PDB entry 6DVC | X-ray diffraction, 3.30 A resolution | chains F and H of the 9 polymer chains in the assembly

[Chain F]
Protein: ECF RNA polymerase sigma factor SigL
From: Mycobacterium tuberculosis (strain ATCC 25618 / H37Rv)
UniProtKB: P9WGH5 (SIGL_MYCTU); residues 1-177 here = UniProt positions 1-177
Amino-acid sequence (177 residues; each row starts with the number of its first residue):
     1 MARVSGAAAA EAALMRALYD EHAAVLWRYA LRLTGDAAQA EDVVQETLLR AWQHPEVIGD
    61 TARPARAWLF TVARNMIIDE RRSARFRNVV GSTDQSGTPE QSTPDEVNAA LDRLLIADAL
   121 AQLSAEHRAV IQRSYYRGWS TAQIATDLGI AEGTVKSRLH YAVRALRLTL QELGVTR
Disordered / not traced: 1-3
Curated features (UniProtKB/Swiss-Prot):
  - DNA-binding region: Thr141 to His160 (H-T-H motif)
  - motif: Asp42 to Gln45 (Interaction with polymerase core subunit RpoC)
What the authors report for this chain:
  - binding site for the 17-nt DNA strand: Ser96
  - binding site for the 24-nt DNA strand (chain H): His54, Glu56 to Ala67, Trp68
  - specificity-determining residues: His54, Asp60

[Chain H]
Molecule: 24-nt DNA strand
Sequence (24 nucleotides; each row starts with the number of its first residue):
     2 CGTGTCAGTA GCTGTCACGG ATGC

[Chain F / chain H interface]
Residue-residue contacts (30):
  Val25(F) - DG9(H)  base contact
  Arg28(F) - DG9(H)  sugar contact
  Arg28(F) - DT10(H)  salt bridge to the phosphate
  Leu31(F) - DT10(H)  base contact
  Arg32(F) - DG9(H)  hydrogen bond to the phosphate
  Arg32(F) - DT10(H)  hydrogen bond to the phosphate
  Arg32(F) - DA11(H)  salt bridge to the phosphate
  Arg50(F) - DT4(H)  hydrogen bond to the base
  His54(F) - DT4(H)  base contact
  Glu56(F) - DG5(H)  base contact
  Val57(F) - DG5(H)  base contact
  Asp60(F) - DG5(H)  hydrogen bond to the base
  Arg63(F) - DG5(H)  hydrogen bond to the base
  Pro64(F) - DG5(H)  base contact
  Pro64(F) - DT6(H)  phosphate contact
  Pro64(F) - DC7(H)  phosphate contact
  Ala65(F) - DG5(H)  base contact
  Arg66(F) - DA8(H)  salt bridge to the phosphate
  Ala67(F) - DG5(H)  phosphate contact
  Ala67(F) - DT6(H)  sugar contact
  Ala67(F) - DA8(H)  hydrogen bond to the base
  Trp68(F) - DT4(H)  sugar contact
  Trp68(F) - DG5(H)  base contact
  Phe70(F) - DA8(H)  base contact
  Thr71(F) - DT4(H)  base contact
  Thr71(F) - DA8(H)  hydrogen bond to the base
  Val72(F) - DT4(H)  base contact
  Asn75(F) - DG3(H)  base contact
  Asn75(F) - DT4(H)  hydrogen bond to the base
  Asp79(F) - DC2(H)  hydrogen bond to the base

[Summary]
The interface between chain F and chain H involves 20 residues on one side and 10 on the other, with 9
hydrogen bonds and 3 salt bridges. Among the polar pairs are Arg50(F)-DT4(H), Asp60(F)-DG5(H) and
Arg63(F)-DG5(H). The paper reports a binding site for the 24-nt DNA strand (chain H) at His54(F), Glu56(F) and
Trp68(F); a binding site for the 17-nt DNA strand at Ser96(F).
Chain F is ECF RNA polymerase sigma factor SigL (Mycobacterium tuberculosis (strain ATCC 25618 / H37Rv)) and
chain H is a 24-nt DNA strand; the structure, Crystal structure of Mycobacterium tuberculosis transcription
initiation complex(ECF sigma factor L) containing 5nt RNA with 6nt ..., was determined by X-ray diffraction
together with 6DV9, 6DVB, 6DVD and 6DVE from the same study.
